Entry 8Y6U (electron microscopy, 3.97 A resolution); this record covers chains H and 2 of the 11 polymer chains in the assembly.

[Chain H]
Molecule: Glycine cleavage system transcriptional activator
From: Escherichia coli K-12
Reference sequence: P0A9F6 (GCVA_ECOLI); residues 1-305 here = UniProt positions 1-305
Sequence (305 residues; row label = number of the first residue in the row):
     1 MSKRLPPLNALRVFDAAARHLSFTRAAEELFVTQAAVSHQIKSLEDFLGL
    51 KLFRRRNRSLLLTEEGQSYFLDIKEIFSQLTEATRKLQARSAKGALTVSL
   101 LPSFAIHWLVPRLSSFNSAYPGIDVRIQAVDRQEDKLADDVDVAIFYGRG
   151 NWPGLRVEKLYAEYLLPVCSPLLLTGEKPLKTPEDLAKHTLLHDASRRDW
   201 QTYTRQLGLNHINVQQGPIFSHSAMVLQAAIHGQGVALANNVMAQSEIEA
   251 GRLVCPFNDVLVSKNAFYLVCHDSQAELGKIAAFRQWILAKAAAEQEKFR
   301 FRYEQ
Disordered / not traced: 93-305
Curated features (UniProtKB/Swiss-Prot):
  - DNA-binding region: Phe23 to Lys42 (H-T-H motif)

[Chain 2]
Molecule: Template promoter DNA
From: Escherichia coli
Sequence (92 nucleotides; row label = number of the first residue in the row):
     2 TGCATCCGTGAGTCGAGGGTAATAAGGTATTTGCTGGTAGAAGCTCAACG
    52 GACAATTTATAATGGCTCAGATTAAAAAAACTAATAGGTTAC
Disordered / not traced: 71-93

[How chain H and chain 2 interact]
Contacting residue pairs (19; chain H residue first):
  Pro7(H) - DT59(2)  phosphate contact
  Asn9(H) - DT59(2)  hydrogen bond to the phosphate
  Asn9(H) - DA60(2)  hydrogen bond to the phosphate
  Phe31(H) - DT61(2)  phosphate contact
  Val32(H) - DT61(2)  phosphate contact
  Thr33(H) - DT61(2)  hydrogen bond to the phosphate
  Ala35(H) - DT61(2)  base contact
  Ala35(H) - DA63(2)  base contact
  Ala36(H) - DA60(2)  phosphate contact
  Ala36(H) - DT61(2)  base contact
  His39(H) - DA60(2)  base contact
  His39(H) - DT61(2)  hydrogen bond to the base
  His39(H) - DA62(2)  base contact
  Gln40(H) - DT59(2)  hydrogen bond to the phosphate
  Arg55(H) - DC67(2)  phosphate contact
  Arg55(H) - DT68(2)  salt bridge to the phosphate
  Arg56(H) - DC69(2)  salt bridge to the phosphate
  Asn57(H) - DT68(2)  base contact
  Asn57(H) - DC69(2)  hydrogen bond to the sugar
Also at the interface, not in a pair above, chain H (13 interface residues in all): Leu8

[Summary]
Chain H and chain 2 form an interface of 13 and 8 residues respectively; the contacts include 6 hydrogen bonds
and 2 salt bridges. Polar contacts include His39(H)-DT61(2), Asn57(H)-DC69(2) and Asn9(H)-DT59(2).
Here chain H is Glycine cleavage system transcriptional activator (Escherichia coli K-12) and chain 2 is
Template promoter DNA (Escherichia coli). Entry 8Y6U (Cryo-EM structure of E.coli transcription initiation
complex with transcription factor GcvA) was determined by electron microscopy.
